3GZU - chains B and N of the 15 polymer chains in the assembly; structure by electron microscopy, 3.80 A resolution.

[Chain B]
Name: Inner capsid protein VP2
From: Rotavirus A
Notes: fragment: vp2
UniProtKB: B2BMF8 (B2BMF8_9REOV); residues 81-880 here = UniProt positions 81-880
Amino-acid sequence (800 residues; numbered 81 to 880; the number before each row is that of its first residue):
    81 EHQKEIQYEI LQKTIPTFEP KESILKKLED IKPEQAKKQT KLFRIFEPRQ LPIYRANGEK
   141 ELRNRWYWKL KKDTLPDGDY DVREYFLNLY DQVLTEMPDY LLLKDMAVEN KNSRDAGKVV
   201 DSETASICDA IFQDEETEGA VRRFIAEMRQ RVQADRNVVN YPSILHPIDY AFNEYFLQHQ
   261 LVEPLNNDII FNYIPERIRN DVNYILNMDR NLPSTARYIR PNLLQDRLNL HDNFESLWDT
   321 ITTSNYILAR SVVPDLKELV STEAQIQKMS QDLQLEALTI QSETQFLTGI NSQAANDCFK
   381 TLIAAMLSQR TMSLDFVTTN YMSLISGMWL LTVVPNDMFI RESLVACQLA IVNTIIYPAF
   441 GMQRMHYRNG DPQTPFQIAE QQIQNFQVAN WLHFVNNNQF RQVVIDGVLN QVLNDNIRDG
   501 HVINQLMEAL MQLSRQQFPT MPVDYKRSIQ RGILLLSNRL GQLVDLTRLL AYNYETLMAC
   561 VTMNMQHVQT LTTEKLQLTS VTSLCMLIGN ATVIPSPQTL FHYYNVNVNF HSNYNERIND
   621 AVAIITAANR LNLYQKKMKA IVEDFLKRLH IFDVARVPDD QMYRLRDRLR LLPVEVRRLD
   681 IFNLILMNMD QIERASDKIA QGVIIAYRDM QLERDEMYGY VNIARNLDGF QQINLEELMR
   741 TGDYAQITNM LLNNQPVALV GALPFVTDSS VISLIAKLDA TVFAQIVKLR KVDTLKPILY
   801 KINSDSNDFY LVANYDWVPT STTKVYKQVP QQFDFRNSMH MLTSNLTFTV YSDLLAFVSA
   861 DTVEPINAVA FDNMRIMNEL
UniProt features mapped onto this chain:
  - region (Hydrophobic): Leu394 to Val414, Glu422 to Met442
  - site (Interaction with the intermediate capsid protein VP6): Ala220, Phe224, Met228, Met839, Met841

[Chain N]
Name: Intermediate capsid protein VP6
From: Rhesus Rotavirus
Notes: fragment: vp6
UniProtKB: P04509 (VP6_ROTRF); numbering as in UniProt (aligned over 1-397)
Amino-acid sequence (397 residues; numbered 1 to 397; the number before each row is that of its first residue):
     1 MDVLYSLSKT LKDARDKIVE GTLYSNVSDL IQQFNQMIIT MNGNEFQTGG IGNLPIRNWN
    61 FDFGLLGTTL LNLDANYVET ARNTIDYFVD FVDNVCMDEM VRESQRNGIA PQSDSLIKLS
   121 GIKFKRINFD NSSEYIENWN LQNRRQRTGF TFHKPNIFPY SASFTLNRSQ PAHDNLMGTM
   181 WLNAGSEIQV AGFDYSCAIN APANTQQFEH IVQLRRVLTT ATITLLPDAE RFSFPRVITS
   241 ADGATTWYFN PVILRPNNVE IEFLLNGQII NTYQARFGTI IARNFDTIRL SFQLMRPPNM
   301 TPAVAALFPN AQPFEHHATV GLTLRIESAV CESVLADASE TMLANVTSVR QEYAIPVGPV
   361 FPPGMNWTDL ITNYSPSRED NLQRVFTVAS IRSMLVK
UniProt features mapped onto this chain:
  - region: Asp62 to Leu73 (Interaction with the inner capsid protein VP2)
  - binding site (Zn(2+)): His153
  - binding site (Ca(2+)): Asn266, Asp286
  - mutagenesis: Gln32 (Q32E: Complete loss of in vitro DLP transcription activity, no effect on particle assembly), Leu65 (L65D: Loss of in vitro DLP transcriptase activity, no effect on particle assembly; when associated with A-70 or N-70 ...), Leu70 (L70A: Loss of in vitro DLP transcriptase activity, no effect on particle assembly; when associated with D-65 ...), Leu71 (L71N: Loss of in vitro DLP assembly and transcriptase activity, and almost complete loss of interaction with VP2; when associated with D-65 or N-70), His153 (H153S: Impaired homotrimer formation at pH above 7.0. No effect on transcription activity or on VP2-VP6 interaction)

[Chain B / chain N interface]
Contacting residue pairs (14):
  Tyr250(B) - Thr69(N)
  Ala251(B) - Thr69(N)  hydrogen bond (backbone-side chain)
  Glu254(B) - Thr69(N)
  Glu254(B) - Leu70(N)
  Tyr255(B) - Thr69(N)  hydrogen bond (backbone-side chain)
  Gln258(B) - Thr69(N)
  Gln258(B) - Leu70(N)
  Gln258(B) - Leu71(N)
  Arg630(B) - Arg126(N)
  Asp680(B) - Tyr24(N)
  Asn683(B) - Gln32(N)  hydrogen bond
  Leu684(B) - Thr68(N)
  Met687(B) - Gln32(N)
  Met687(B) - Thr68(N)
Other interface residues (no listed pair), chain B (11 interface residues in all): Phe252
Other interface residues (no listed pair), chain N (9 interface residues in all): Asn35, Leu66

[Summary]
11 residues of chain B and 9 residues of chain N are in contact, with 3 hydrogen bonds. Among the polar pairs
are Ala251(B)-Thr69(N), Tyr255(B)-Thr69(N) and Asn683(B)-Gln32(N).
Chain B is Inner capsid protein VP2 (Rotavirus A) and chain N is Intermediate capsid protein VP6 (Rhesus
Rotavirus); the structure, VP7 recoated rotavirus DLP, was determined by electron microscopy (same publication
as 3GZT).
